Entry 4OSZ (X-ray diffraction, 2.61 A resolution); this record covers chains A and I of the 3 polymer chains in the assembly.

== Chain A ==
Molecule: Hax3
Source organism: Xanthomonas campestris pv. armoraciae
UniProtKB: Q3ZD72 (Q3ZD72_XANCA); residues 231-720 here = UniProt positions 231-720
Chain sequence (499 residues; row label = number of the first residue in the row):
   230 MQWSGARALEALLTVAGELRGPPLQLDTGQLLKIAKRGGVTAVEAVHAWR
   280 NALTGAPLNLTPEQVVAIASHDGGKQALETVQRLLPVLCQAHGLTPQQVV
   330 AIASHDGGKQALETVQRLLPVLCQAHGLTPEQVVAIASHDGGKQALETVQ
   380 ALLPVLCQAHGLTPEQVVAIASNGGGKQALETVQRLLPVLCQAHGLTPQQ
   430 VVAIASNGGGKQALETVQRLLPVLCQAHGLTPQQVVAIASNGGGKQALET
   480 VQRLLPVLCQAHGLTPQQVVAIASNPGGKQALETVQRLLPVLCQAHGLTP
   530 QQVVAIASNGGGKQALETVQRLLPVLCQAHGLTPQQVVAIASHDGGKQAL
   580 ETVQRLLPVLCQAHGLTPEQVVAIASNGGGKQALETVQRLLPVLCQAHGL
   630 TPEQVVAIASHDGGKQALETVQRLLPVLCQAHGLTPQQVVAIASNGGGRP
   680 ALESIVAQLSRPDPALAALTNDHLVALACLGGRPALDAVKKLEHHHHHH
Disordered / not traced: 230, 722-728
Sequence notes: expression tag (230, 721-728); engineered mutation His300 (Asn in Q3ZD72), Asp301 (Ile in Q3ZD72), His368 (Asn in Q3ZD72), Asp369 (Ile in Q3ZD72), Asn402 (His in Q3ZD72), Gly403 (Asp in Q3ZD72), Asn436 (His in Q3ZD72), Gly437 (Asp in Q3ZD72), Asn470 (His in Q3ZD72), Gly471 (Asp in Q3ZD72), Pro505 (Ser in Q3ZD72), Gly539 (Ser in Q3ZD72), His572 (Asn in Q3ZD72), Asp573 (Ser in Q3ZD72), Asn606 (His in Q3ZD72), Gly607 (Asp in Q3ZD72), His640 (Asn in Q3ZD72), Asp641 (Ile in Q3ZD72)

== Chain I ==
Molecule: 17-nt DNA strand
Sequence (17 nucleotides; row label = number of the first residue in the row; numbers below 1 keep their minus sign (DT-2 is residue -2)):
    -2 TGTCCCTTTATCTCTCT

== Interface between chain A and chain I ==
Contacting residue pairs - 79 pairs, chain A then chain I:
  Val269(A) with DG-1(I), phosphate contact
  Thr270(A) with DG-1(I), phosphate contact; DT0(I), hydrogen bond to the phosphate
  Asp301(A) with DT0(I), base contact; DC1(I), hydrogen bond to the base
  Gly302(A) with DT0(I), phosphate contact; DC1(I), phosphate contact
  Lys304(A) with DT0(I), phosphate contact
  Gln305(A) with DT0(I), hydrogen bond to the phosphate; DC1(I), phosphate contact
  Asp335(A) with DC2(I), hydrogen bond to the base
  Gly336(A) with DC1(I), phosphate contact; DC2(I), phosphate contact
  Lys338(A) with DC1(I), phosphate contact
  Gln339(A) with DC1(I), hydrogen bond to the phosphate; DC2(I), phosphate contact
  Asp369(A) with DC3(I), hydrogen bond to the base
  Gly370(A) with DC2(I), phosphate contact; DC3(I), phosphate contact
  Lys372(A) with DC2(I), phosphate contact
  Gln373(A) with DC2(I), hydrogen bond to the phosphate; DC3(I), phosphate contact
  Gly403(A) with DT4(I), base contact
  Gly404(A) with DC3(I), sugar contact; DT4(I), phosphate contact
  Lys406(A) with DC3(I), phosphate contact
  Gln407(A) with DC3(I), hydrogen bond to the phosphate; DT4(I), phosphate contact
  Gly437(A) with DT5(I), base contact
  Gly438(A) with DT4(I), sugar contact; DT5(I), phosphate contact
  Lys440(A) with DT4(I), phosphate contact
  Gln441(A) with DT4(I), hydrogen bond to the phosphate; DT5(I), phosphate contact
  Gly471(A) with DT6(I), base contact
  Lys474(A) with DT5(I), phosphate contact
  Gln475(A) with DT5(I), hydrogen bond to the phosphate; DT6(I), phosphate contact
  Pro505(A) with DA7(I), base contact; DT8(I), base contact
  Gly506(A) with DT6(I), phosphate contact; DA7(I), phosphate contact
  Lys508(A) with DT6(I), phosphate contact
  Gln509(A) with DT6(I), hydrogen bond to the phosphate; DA7(I), phosphate contact
  Gly539(A) with DT8(I), base contact
  Gly540(A) with DA7(I), phosphate contact; DT8(I), phosphate contact
  Lys542(A) with DA7(I), phosphate contact
  Gln543(A) with DA7(I), hydrogen bond to the phosphate; DT8(I), phosphate contact
  Asp573(A) with DT8(I), base contact; DC9(I), hydrogen bond to the base
  Gly574(A) with DT8(I), phosphate contact
  Lys576(A) with DT8(I), phosphate contact
  Gln577(A) with DT8(I), hydrogen bond to the phosphate; DC9(I), phosphate contact
  Gly607(A) with DT10(I), base contact
  Gly608(A) with DC9(I), phosphate contact
  Lys610(A) with DC9(I), phosphate contact
  Gln611(A) with DC9(I), hydrogen bond to the phosphate; DT10(I), phosphate contact
  Asp641(A) with DT10(I), base contact; DC11(I), hydrogen bond to the base
  Gly642(A) with DT10(I), sugar contact; DC11(I), phosphate contact
  Lys644(A) with DT10(I), phosphate contact
  Gln645(A) with DT10(I), hydrogen bond to the phosphate; DC11(I), phosphate contact
  Gly675(A) with DT12(I), base contact
  Gly676(A) with DC11(I), sugar contact; DT12(I), phosphate contact
  Arg678(A) with DC11(I), phosphate contact
  Pro679(A) with DC11(I), phosphate contact; DT12(I), phosphate contact
  Arg712(A) with DC11(I), hydrogen bond to the phosphate; DT12(I), salt bridge to the phosphate
  Pro713(A) with DT12(I), phosphate contact; DC13(I), phosphate contact
Other interface residues (no listed pair), chain A (57 interface residues in all): Arg266, Gly267, Gly337, Gly472, Gly575, Leu709
Other interface residues (no listed pair), chain I (16 interface residues in all): DT14

== Summary ==
57 residues of chain A face 16 of chain I across their interface; the contacts include 18 hydrogen bonds and 1
salt bridge. Polar contacts include Asp301(A)-DC1(I), Asp335(A)-DC2(I) and Asp369(A)-DC3(I).
Here chain A is Hax3 (Xanthomonas campestris pv. armoraciae) and chain I is a 17-nt DNA strand. Entry 4OSZ
(Crystal structure of the S505P mutant of TAL effector dHax3) was determined by X-ray diffraction (same
publication as 4OSH, 4OSI, 4OSJ, 4OSK, 4OSL, 4OSM and 9 further entries).
